Entry 6BLP (X-ray diffraction, 3.20 A resolution); this record covers chains B and C of the 12 polymer chains in the assembly.

Chain B:
Name: DNA-directed RNA polymerase II subunit RPB2
Source organism: Saccharomyces cerevisiae (strain ATCC 204508 / S288c)
Notes: EC 2.7.7.6
UniProtKB: P08518 (RPB2_YEAST); residues 1-1224 here = UniProt positions 1-1224
Sequence (1224 residues; numbered 1 to 1224; the number before each row is that of its first residue):
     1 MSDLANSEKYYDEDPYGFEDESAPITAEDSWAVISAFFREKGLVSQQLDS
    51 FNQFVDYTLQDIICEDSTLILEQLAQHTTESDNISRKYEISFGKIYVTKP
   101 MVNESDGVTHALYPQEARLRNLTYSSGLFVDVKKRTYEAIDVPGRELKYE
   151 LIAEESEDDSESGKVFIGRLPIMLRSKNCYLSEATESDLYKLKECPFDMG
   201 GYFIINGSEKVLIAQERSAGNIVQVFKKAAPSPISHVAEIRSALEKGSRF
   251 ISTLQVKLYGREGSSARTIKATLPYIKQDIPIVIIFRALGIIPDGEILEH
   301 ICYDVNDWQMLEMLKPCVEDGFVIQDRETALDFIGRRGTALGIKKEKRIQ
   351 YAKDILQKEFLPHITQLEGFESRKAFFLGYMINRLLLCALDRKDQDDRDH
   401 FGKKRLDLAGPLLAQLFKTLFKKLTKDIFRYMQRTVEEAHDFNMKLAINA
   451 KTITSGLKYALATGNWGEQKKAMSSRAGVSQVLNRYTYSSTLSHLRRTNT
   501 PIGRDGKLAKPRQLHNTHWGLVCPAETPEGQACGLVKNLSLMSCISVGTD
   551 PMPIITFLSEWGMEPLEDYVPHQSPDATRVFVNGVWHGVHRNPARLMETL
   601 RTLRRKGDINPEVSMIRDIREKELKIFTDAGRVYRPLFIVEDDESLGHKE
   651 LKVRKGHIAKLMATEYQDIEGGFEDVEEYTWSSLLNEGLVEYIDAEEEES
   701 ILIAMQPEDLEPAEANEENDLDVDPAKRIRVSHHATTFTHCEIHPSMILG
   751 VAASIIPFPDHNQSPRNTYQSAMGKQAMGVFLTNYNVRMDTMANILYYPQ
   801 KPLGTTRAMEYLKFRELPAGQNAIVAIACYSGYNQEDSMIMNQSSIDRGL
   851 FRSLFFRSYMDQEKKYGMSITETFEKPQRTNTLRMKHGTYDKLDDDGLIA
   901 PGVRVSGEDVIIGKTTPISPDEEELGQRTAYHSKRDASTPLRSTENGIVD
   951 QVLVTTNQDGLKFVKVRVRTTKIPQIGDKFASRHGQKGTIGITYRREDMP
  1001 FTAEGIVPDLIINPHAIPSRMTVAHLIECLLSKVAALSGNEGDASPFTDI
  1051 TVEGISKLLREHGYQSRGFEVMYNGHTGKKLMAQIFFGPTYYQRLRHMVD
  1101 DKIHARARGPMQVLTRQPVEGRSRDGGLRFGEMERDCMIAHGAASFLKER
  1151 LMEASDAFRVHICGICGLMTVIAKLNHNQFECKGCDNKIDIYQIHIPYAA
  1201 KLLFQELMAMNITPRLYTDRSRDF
Unresolved in the structure: 1-19, 71-88, 135-163, 244-250, 339-344, 436-445, 503-508, 669-677, 713-721, 919-928, 1221-1224
Metal / ion sites: Zn2+: Cys1163, Cys1166, Cys1185
Small-molecule neighbours: AMP-CPP: Arg766, Glu836, Asp837, Ser1019, Arg1020

Chain C:
Name: DNA-directed RNA polymerase II subunit RPB3
Source organism: Saccharomyces cerevisiae (strain ATCC 204508 / S288c)
UniProtKB: P16370 (RPB3_YEAST); numbering as in UniProt (aligned over 1-318)
Sequence (318 residues; each row starts with the number of its first residue):
     1 MSEEGPQVKIREASKDNVDFILSNVDLAMANSLRRVMIAEIPTLAIDSVE
    51 VETNTTVLADEFIAHRLGLIPLQSMDIEQLEYSRDCFCEDHCDKCSVVLT
   101 LQAFGESESTTNVYSKDLVIVSNLMGRNIGHPIIQDKEGNGVLICKLRKG
   151 QELKLTCVAKKGIAKEHAKWGPAAAIEFEYDPWNKLKHTDYWYEQDSAKE
   201 WPQSKNCEYEDPPNEGDPFDYKAQADTFYMNVESVGSIPVDQVVVRGIDT
   251 LQKKVASILLALTQMDQDKVNFASGDNNTASNMLGSNEDVMMTGAEQDPY
   301 SNASQMGNTGSGGYDNAW
Unresolved in the structure: 1-2, 269-318
Metal / ion sites: Zn2+: Cys86, Cys88, Cys92, Cys95
UniProt features mapped onto this chain:
  - binding site (Zn(2+)): Cys86, Cys88, Cys92, Cys95
  - modified residue: Ser2 (N-acetylserine)
  - natural variant: Ala30 (A30D: In mutant RPB3-1)
  - mutagenesis: Lys9 (K9E: Transcript termination readthrough)

How chain B and chain C interact:
Contacting residue pairs (80; chain B residue first):
  Tyr797(B) with Glu61(C); Phe62(C), hydrophobic
  Tyr798(B) with Phe62(C), hydrophobic; His65(C); Arg66(C), hydrogen bond
  Ser844(B) with Ala168(C)
  Asp847(B) with His65(C), hydrogen bond (backbone-side chain); His167(C); Ala168(C)
  Arg848(B) with His65(C); Ala168(C)
  Gly849(B) with His65(C)
  Arg852(B) with His65(C)
  Arg969(B) with Asp60(C), salt bridge; Glu61(C), salt bridge
  Thr971(B) with Glu61(C), hydrogen bond
  Arg995(B) with Lys165(C)
  Arg996(B) with Ile38(C); Ala173(C); Ala174(C), hydrogen bond (side chain-backbone)
  Glu997(B) with Arg34(C), hydrogen bond (backbone-side chain); Arg35(C); Ile38(C); Ala39(C)
  Asp998(B) with Arg35(C), salt bridge
  Met999(B) with Arg34(C)
  Phe1001(B) with Arg34(C); Phe178(C), hydrophobic
  Ala1003(B) with Glu177(C); Phe178(C), hydrogen bond (backbone-backbone)
  Glu1004(B) with Glu177(C)
  Gly1005(B) with Ile176(C)
  Arg1060(B) with Lys199(C), hydrogen bond (side chain-backbone); Glu200(C), hydrogen bond (side chain-backbone); Pro202(C)
  Gly1063(B) with Pro202(C)
  Tyr1064(B) with Pro202(C)
  Gln1065(B) with Trp192(C); Glu200(C); Trp201(C); Pro202(C)
  Arg1067(B) with Trp192(C); Glu194(C), salt bridge
  Phe1069(B) with Trp192(C), hydrophobic; Trp201(C), hydrophobic
  Glu1070(B) with Trp201(C)
  Val1071(B) with Tyr191(C), hydrophobic; Trp201(C), hydrophobic
  Tyr1073(B) with Phe178(C); Glu179(C); Tyr180(C), hydrophobic
  Gly1075(B) with Asn31(C); Arg34(C); Arg35(C), hydrogen bond (backbone-side chain)
  His1076(B) with Asn31(C), hydrogen bond (backbone-side chain); Arg35(C)
  Thr1077(B) with Leu27(C); Asn31(C), hydrogen bond (backbone-side chain)
  Gly1078(B) with Leu27(C); Asn31(C); Phe178(C); Tyr180(C)
  Lys1079(B) with Leu27(C); Tyr180(C); His188(C)
  Lys1080(B) with Tyr180(C), hydrogen bond (backbone-side chain); Asp181(C), hydrogen bond (side chain-backbone); His188(C); Thr189(C)
  Leu1081(B) with His188(C); Thr189(C), hydrogen bond (backbone-side chain)
  Met1082(B) with Lys187(C); His188(C); Thr189(C); Asp190(C), hydrogen bond (backbone-backbone)
  Gln1084(B) with Thr189(C); Asp190(C), hydrogen bond (side chain-backbone); Tyr191(C); Trp192(C), hydrogen bond (side chain-backbone); Trp201(C)
Also at the interface, not in a pair above, chain B (38 interface residues in all): Leu854, Ala1083
Also at the interface, not in a pair above, chain C (36 interface residues in all): Ala59, Leu69, Ala175

Overview:
The interface between chain B and chain C involves 38 residues on one side and 36 on the other, with 17
hydrogen bonds and 4 salt bridges. Among the polar pairs are Arg969(B)-Asp60(C), Arg969(B)-Glu61(C) and
Asp998(B)-Arg35(C). Ligands of chain B: AMP-CPP.
Chain B is DNA-directed RNA polymerase II subunit RPB2 and chain C is DNA-directed RNA polymerase II subunit
RPB3, both from Saccharomyces cerevisiae (strain ATCC 204508 / S288c); the structure, Pol II elongation
complex with an abasic lesion at i+1 position, soaking AMPCPP, was determined by X-ray diffraction, deposited
together with 6BLO, 6BM2, 6BM4 and 6BQF.
